8WLT - chains At and Au of the 213 polymer chains in the assembly; structure by electron microscopy, 4.10 A resolution (low resolution: residue-level contacts below are approximate; hydrogen-bond / salt-bridge calls are withheld).

Chain At:
Name: Flagellar biosynthetic protein FliR
From: Salmonella enterica subsp. enterica serovar Typhimurium str. LT2
Reference sequence: P54702 (FLIR_SALTY); residues 1-264 here = UniProt positions 1-264
Amino-acid sequence (264 residues; row label = number of the first residue in the row):
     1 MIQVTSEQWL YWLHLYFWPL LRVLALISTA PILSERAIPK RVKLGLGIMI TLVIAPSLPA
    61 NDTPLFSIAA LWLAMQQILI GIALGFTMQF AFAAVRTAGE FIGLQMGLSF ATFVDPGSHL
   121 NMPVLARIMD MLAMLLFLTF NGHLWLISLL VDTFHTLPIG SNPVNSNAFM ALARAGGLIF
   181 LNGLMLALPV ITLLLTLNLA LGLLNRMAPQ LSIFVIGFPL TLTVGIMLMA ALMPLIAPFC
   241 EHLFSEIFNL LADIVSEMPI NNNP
Unresolved in the structure: 1-3, 257-264

Chain Au:
Name: Flagellar biosynthetic protein FliP
From: Salmonella enterica subsp. enterica serovar Typhimurium str. LT2
Reference sequence: P54700 (FLIP_SALTY); residues 1-245 here = UniProt positions 1-245
Amino-acid sequence (245 residues; each row starts with the number of its first residue):
     1 MRRLLFLSLA GLWLFSPAAA AQLPGLISQP LAGGGQSWSL SVQTLVFITS LTFLPAILLM
    61 MTSFTRIIIV FGLLRNALGT PSAPPNQVLL GLALFLTFFI MSPVIDKIYV DAYQPFSEQK
   121 ISMQEALDKG AQPLRAFMLR QTREADLALF ARLANSGPLQ GPEAVPMRIL LPAYVTSELK
   181 TAFQIGFTIF IPFLIIDLVI ASVLMALGMM MVPPATIALP FKLMLFVLVD GWQLLMGSLA
   241 QSFYS
Unresolved in the structure: 1-36, 244-245

How chain At and chain Au interact:
Pairs across the interface (57):
  Phe66(At) - Thr44(Au)
  Ile68(At) - Tyr113(Au)
  Leu71(At) - Phe47(Au)
  Leu79(At) - Phe98(Au)
  Phe86(At) - Gln87(Au)
  Phe86(At) - Val88(Au)
  Phe86(At) - Gly91(Au)
  Phe90(At) - Val88(Au)
  Phe90(At) - Leu92(Au)
  Ala93(At) - Pro85(Au)
  Ala93(At) - Val88(Au)
  Thr97(At) - Ala83(Au)
  Thr97(At) - Pro84(Au)
  Glu100(At) - Thr80(Au)
  Glu100(At) - Ser82(Au)
  Phe101(At) - Thr80(Au)
  Phe101(At) - Ala83(Au)
  Phe101(At) - Leu219(Au)
  Phe101(At) - Leu223(Au)
  Leu104(At) - Gly79(Au)
  Leu104(At) - Thr80(Au)
  Gln105(At) - Thr216(Au)
  Gln105(At) - Pro220(Au)
  Phe110(At) - Pro213(Au)
  Phe110(At) - Thr216(Au)
  Thr112(At) - Gly79(Au)
  Phe113(At) - Ala215(Au)
  Pro116(At) - Asn76(Au)
  Pro123(At) - Ser82(Au)
  Ser166(At) - Phe99(Au)
  Met170(At) - Leu96(Au)
  Met170(At) - Phe99(Au)
  Leu172(At) - Leu92(Au)
  Leu172(At) - Phe95(Au)
  Ala173(At) - Leu92(Au)
  Ala173(At) - Trp232(Au)
  Ala173(At) - Met236(Au)
  Gly176(At) - Trp232(Au)
  Gly177(At) - Trp232(Au)
  Ile179(At) - Val88(Au)
  Phe180(At) - Phe226(Au)
  Phe180(At) - Trp232(Au)
  Ile191(At) - Pro220(Au)
  Leu195(At) - Ile217(Au)
  Leu195(At) - Phe221(Au)
  Asn198(At) - Thr216(Au)
  Asn198(At) - Ile217(Au)
  Gly202(At) - Met209(Au)
  Asn205(At) - Met209(Au)
  Asn205(At) - Met210(Au)
  Asn205(At) - Met211(Au)
  Asn205(At) - Val212(Au)
  Arg206(At) - Leu207(Au)
  Gln210(At) - Met211(Au)
  Ser212(At) - Met211(Au)
  Ile213(At) - Met211(Au)
  Ile213(At) - Val212(Au)
Interface residues without a listed pair, chain At (47 interface residues in all): Met75, Ile82, Ala83, Gln89, Arg96, Gly117, Asn121, Asn167, Phe169, Arg174, Leu181, Leu184, Leu199
Interface residues without a listed pair, chain Au (42 interface residues in all): Pro81, Leu94, Phe116, Gly208, Met224, Val227, Gln233, Ala240

Summary:
The interface between chain At and chain Au involves 47 residues on one side and 42 on the other.
Here chain At is Flagellar biosynthetic protein FliR and chain Au is Flagellar biosynthetic protein FliP, both
from Salmonella enterica subsp. enterica serovar Typhimurium str. LT2. Entry 8WLT (Cryo-EM structure of the
membrane-anchored part of the flagellar motor-hook complex in the CCW state) was determined by electron
microscopy (same publication as 8WHT, 8WIW, 8WK3, 8WK4, 8WKI, 8WKK and 11 further entries).
